Entry 3SIE (X-ray diffraction, 1.93 A resolution); this record covers chain A.

== Chain A ==
Protein: cGMP-specific 3', 5'-cyclic phosphodiesterase
Source organism: Homo sapiens
Notes: EC 3.1.4.35
UniProtKB: O76074 (PDE5A_HUMAN); numbering as in UniProt (aligned over 535-860)
Sequence (347 residues; numbered 514 to 860; the number before each row is that of its first residue):
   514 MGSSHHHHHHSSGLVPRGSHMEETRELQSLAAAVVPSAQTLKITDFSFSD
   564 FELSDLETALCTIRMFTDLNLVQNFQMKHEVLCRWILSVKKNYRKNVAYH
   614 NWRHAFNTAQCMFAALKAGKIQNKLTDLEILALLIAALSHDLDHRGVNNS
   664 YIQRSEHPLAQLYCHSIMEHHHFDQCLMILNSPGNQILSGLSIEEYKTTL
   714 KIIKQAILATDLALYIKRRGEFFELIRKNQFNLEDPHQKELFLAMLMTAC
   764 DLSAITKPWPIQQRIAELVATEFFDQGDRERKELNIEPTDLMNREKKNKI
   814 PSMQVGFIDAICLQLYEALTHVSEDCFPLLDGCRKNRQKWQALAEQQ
Unresolved in the structure: 514-537, 658-679, 797-800
Sequence notes: expression tag (514-534)
Ligand contacts: 5BO (5-bromo-6-ethyl-2-{5-[(4-methylpiperazin-1-yl)sulfonyl]-2-propoxyphenyl}pyrimidin-4(3H)-one): Tyr612, His613, Ile680, Ile768, Ala779, Val782, Ala783, Phe786, Leu804, Ile813, Met816, Gln817, Gly819, Phe820
UniProt features mapped onto this chain:
  - active site: His613 (Proton donor)
  - binding site (Zn(2+)): His617, His653, Asp654, Asp764
  - binding site (Mg(2+)): Asp654
  - binding site (3',5'-cyclic GMP): Gln817
  - mutagenesis: Ala767 (A767N: Changes substrate selectivity from cGMP-specific to dual cAMP and cGMP binding and hydrolysis; when associated with Y-775 and Y-853), Gln775 (Q775Y: Changes substrate selectivity from cGMP-specific to dual cAMP and cGMP binding and hydrolysis; when associated with N-767 and Y-853), Trp853 (W853Y: Changes substrate selectivity from cGMP-specific to dual cAMP and cGMP binding and hydrolysis; when associated with N-767 and Y-775)

== Summary ==
Bound to chain A: compound 5BO. From UniProt: active-site residue His613, 4 Zn2+-binding residues,
Mg2+-binding residue Asp654 and residue binding 3',5'-cyclic GMP Gln817.
Chain A is cGMP-specific 3', 5'-cyclic phosphodiesterase (Homo sapiens); the structure, Crystal structure of
the PDE5A1 catalytic domain in complex with novel inhibitors, was determined by X-ray diffraction, deposited
together with 3SHY and 3SHZ.
